Entry 1TOC (X-ray diffraction, 3.10 A resolution); this record covers chains B and R of the 3 polymer chains in the assembly.

[Chain B]
Protein: Thrombin
From: Bos taurus
Notes: EC 3.4.21.5
Reference sequence: P00735 (THRB_BOVIN); the construct lacks a stretch of the UniProt sequence and is renumbered around it, so the offset changes along the chain: 16-37 = UniProt 367-388; 38-60 = UniProt 390-412; 61-77 = UniProt 422-438; 78-97 = UniProt 440-459; 6 more segments
Chain sequence (259 residues; row label = number of the first residue in the row; note: 1 number in that range is skipped by the numbering (no residue carries it; nothing is unmodelled there); a row labelled like 60A-60I holds insertion residues (60A, then the next letters in order)):
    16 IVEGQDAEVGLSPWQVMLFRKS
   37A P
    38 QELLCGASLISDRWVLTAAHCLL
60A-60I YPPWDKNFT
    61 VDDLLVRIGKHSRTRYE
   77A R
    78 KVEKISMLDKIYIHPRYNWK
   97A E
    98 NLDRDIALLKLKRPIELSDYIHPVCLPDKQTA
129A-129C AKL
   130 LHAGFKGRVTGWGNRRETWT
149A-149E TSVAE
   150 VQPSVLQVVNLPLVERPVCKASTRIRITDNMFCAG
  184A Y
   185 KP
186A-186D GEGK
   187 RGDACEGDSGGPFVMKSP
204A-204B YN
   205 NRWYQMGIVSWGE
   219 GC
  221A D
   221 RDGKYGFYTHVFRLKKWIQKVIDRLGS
Cystine bridges: Cys42-Cys58, Cys168-Cys182, Cys191-Cys220

[Chain R]
Protein: Ornithodorin
From: Ornithodoros moubata
Reference sequence: P56409 (ORNT_ORNMO); numbering as in UniProt (aligned over 1-119)
Chain sequence (120 residues; each row starts with the number of its first residue):
    1A S
     1 LNVLCNNPHTADCNNDAQVDRYFREGTTCLMSPACTSEGYASQHECQQAC
    51 FVGGEDHSSEMHSSCLGDPPTSCAEGTDITYYDSDSKTCKVLAASCPSGE
   101 NTFESEVECQVACGAPIEG
Cystine bridges: Cys5-Cys50, Cys13-Cys35, Cys29-Cys46, Cys65-Cys113, Cys73-Cys96, Cys89-Cys109

[How chain B and chain R interact]
Contacting residue pairs (78; chain B residue first):
  Phe34(B) - Glu60(R)
  Lys36(B) - Ile117(R)
  Lys36(B) - Glu118(R)
  Ser37(B) - Ile117(R)
  Gln38(B) - Glu60(R)
  Gln38(B) - Gln110(R)  hydrogen bond (side chain-backbone)
  Gln38(B) - Val111(R)
  Gln38(B) - Gly114(R)  hydrogen bond (side chain-backbone)
  Gln38(B) - Ala115(R)  hydrogen bond (side chain-backbone)
  Leu40(B) - Val52(R)
  His57(B) - Leu1(R)
  Tyr60A(B) - Leu1(R)
  Tyr60A(B) - Asn6(R)  hydrogen bond
  Pro60C(B) - Glu25(R)
  Pro60C(B) - Gly26(R)  hydrogen bond (backbone-backbone)
  Trp60D(B) - Leu1(R)  hydrophobic
  Trp60D(B) - Cys5(R)  hydrophobic
  Trp60D(B) - Asn6(R)
  Trp60D(B) - Arg24(R)  hydrogen bond (side chain-backbone)
  Trp60D(B) - Glu25(R)  hydrogen bond
  Trp60D(B) - Gly26(R)
  Asp60E(B) - Gly26(R)
  Asp60E(B) - Thr27(R)
  Leu65(B) - Val107(R)  hydrophobic
  Leu65(B) - Val111(R)  hydrophobic
  Leu65(B) - Ile117(R)  hydrophobic
  Arg67(B) - Glu60(R)  salt bridge
  Arg73(B) - Asp56(R)  salt bridge
  Arg73(B) - Ser58(R)
  Thr74(B) - Ser58(R)
  Thr74(B) - Glu60(R)
  Arg75(B) - Ser59(R)
  Tyr76(B) - Glu108(R)  hydrogen bond
  Tyr76(B) - Ala112(R)  hydrophobic
  Arg77A(B) - His62(R)
  Arg77A(B) - Ser64(R)  hydrogen bond
  Arg77A(B) - Glu100(R)  salt bridge
  Arg77A(B) - Thr102(R)  hydrogen bond (side chain-backbone)
  Arg77A(B) - Phe103(R)
  Ile82(B) - Glu108(R)
  Ile82(B) - Val111(R)  hydrophobic
  Leu99(B) - Leu1(R)  hydrophobic
  Asn143(B) - Val52(R)
  Glu146(B) - Leu4(R)
  Glu146(B) - Tyr40(R)  hydrogen bond
  Glu146(B) - Gln48(R)
  Glu146(B) - Ala49(R)
  Thr147(B) - Glu45(R)
  Thr147(B) - Gln48(R)
  Thr147(B) - Ala49(R)
  Trp148(B) - Gln48(R)  hydrogen bond (backbone-side chain)
  Gln151(B) - Gly53(R)  hydrogen bond (side chain-backbone)
  Gln151(B) - Gly54(R)
  Cys191(B) - Ser1A(R)  hydrogen bond (backbone-backbone)
  Glu192(B) - Ser1A(R)
  Glu192(B) - Ala49(R)
  Glu192(B) - Cys50(R)
  Glu192(B) - Phe51(R)  hydrogen bond (side chain-backbone)
  Glu192(B) - Val52(R)
  Ser195(B) - Leu1(R)
  Ser195(B) - Ser1A(R)  hydrogen bond (side chain-backbone)
  Val213(B) - Ser1A(R)
  Ser214(B) - Leu1(R)  hydrogen bond (backbone-backbone)
  Ser214(B) - Ser1A(R)
  Trp215(B) - Leu1(R)
  Trp215(B) - Ser1A(R)
  Trp215(B) - Val3(R)  hydrophobic
  Gly216(B) - Leu1(R)  hydrogen bond (backbone-backbone)
  Gly216(B) - Ser1A(R)
  Gly216(B) - Asn2(R)
  Gly216(B) - Val3(R)  hydrogen bond (backbone-backbone)
  Glu217(B) - Asn2(R)
  Glu217(B) - Val3(R)
  Glu217(B) - Leu4(R)
  Gly219(B) - Asn2(R)  hydrogen bond (backbone-side chain)
  Gly219(B) - Leu4(R)
  Arg221(B) - Leu4(R)
  Arg221(B) - Tyr40(R)
Also at the interface, not in a pair above, chain B (40 interface residues in all): Glu39, Leu41, Met84, Ile174, Gly193, Asp194
Also at the interface, not in a pair above, chain R (40 interface residues in all): Glu55, Pro116

[In short]
The chain B/chain R interface involves 40 residues from each chain; the contacts include 20 hydrogen bonds and
3 salt bridges. Polar contacts include Arg67(B)-Glu60(R), Arg73(B)-Asp56(R) and Arg77A(B)-Glu100(R).
Here chain B is Thrombin (Bos taurus) and chain R is Ornithodorin (Ornithodoros moubata). Entry 1TOC
(Structure of serine proteinase) was determined by X-ray diffraction.
